PDB entry 5H8C | X-ray diffraction, 2.29 A resolution | chain A

# Chain A
Name: XPD/Rad3 related DNA helicase
Organism: Sulfolobus acidocaldarius
Reference sequence: M1J2P5 (M1J2P5_9CREN); residues 3-551 here = UniProt positions 3-551
Amino-acid sequence (551 residues; each row starts with the number of its first residue):
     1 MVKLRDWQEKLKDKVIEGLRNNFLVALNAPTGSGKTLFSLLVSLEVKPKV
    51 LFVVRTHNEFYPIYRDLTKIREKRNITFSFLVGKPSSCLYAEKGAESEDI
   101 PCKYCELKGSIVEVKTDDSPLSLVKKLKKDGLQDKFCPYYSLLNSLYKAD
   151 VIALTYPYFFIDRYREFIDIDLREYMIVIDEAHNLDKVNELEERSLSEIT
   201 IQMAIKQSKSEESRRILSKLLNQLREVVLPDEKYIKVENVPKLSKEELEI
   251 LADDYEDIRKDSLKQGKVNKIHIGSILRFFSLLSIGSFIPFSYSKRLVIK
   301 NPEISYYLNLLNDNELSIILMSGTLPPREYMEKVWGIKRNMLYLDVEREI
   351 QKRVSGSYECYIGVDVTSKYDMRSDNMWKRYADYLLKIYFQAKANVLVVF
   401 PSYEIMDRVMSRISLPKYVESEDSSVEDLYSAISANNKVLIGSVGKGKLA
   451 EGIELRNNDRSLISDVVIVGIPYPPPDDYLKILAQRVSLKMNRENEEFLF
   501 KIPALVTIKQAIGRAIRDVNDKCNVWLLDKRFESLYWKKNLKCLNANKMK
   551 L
Unresolved in the structure: 1-7, 284-287, 347-551
Sequence notes: initiating methionine (1); expression tag (2)
Bound ions: 4Fe-4S cluster Fe: Cys88, Cys102, Cys105, Cys137
Ligand contacts: 4Fe-4S cluster (SF4): Cys88, Leu89, Tyr90, Ile100, Pro101, Cys102, Cys105, Leu107, Lys108, Cys137, Tyr139, Tyr140

# In short
Chain A binds 4Fe-4S cluster. Cys88, Cys102, Cys105 and Cys137 coordinate a 4Fe-4S cluster Fe ion.
Chain A is XPD/Rad3 related DNA helicase (Sulfolobus acidocaldarius); the structure, Truncated XPD, was
determined by X-ray diffraction, deposited together with 5H8W.
